Entry 8TAZ (electron microscopy, 3.75 A resolution); this record covers chains B and C of the 4 polymer chains in the assembly.

== Chain B (and C) ==
Name: Spike glycoprotein
Source organism: Severe acute respiratory syndrome coronavirus 2
Notes: chain C of this document is another copy of the same molecule, construct and numbering; everything in this record applies to it too
UniProtKB: P0DTC2 (SPIKE_SARS2); numbering as in UniProt; present here: 1-88, 91-1208
Amino-acid sequence (1269 residues; numbered 1 to 1271; 2 numbers in that range are skipped by the numbering (no residue carries them; nothing is unmodelled there); the number before each row is that of its first residue):
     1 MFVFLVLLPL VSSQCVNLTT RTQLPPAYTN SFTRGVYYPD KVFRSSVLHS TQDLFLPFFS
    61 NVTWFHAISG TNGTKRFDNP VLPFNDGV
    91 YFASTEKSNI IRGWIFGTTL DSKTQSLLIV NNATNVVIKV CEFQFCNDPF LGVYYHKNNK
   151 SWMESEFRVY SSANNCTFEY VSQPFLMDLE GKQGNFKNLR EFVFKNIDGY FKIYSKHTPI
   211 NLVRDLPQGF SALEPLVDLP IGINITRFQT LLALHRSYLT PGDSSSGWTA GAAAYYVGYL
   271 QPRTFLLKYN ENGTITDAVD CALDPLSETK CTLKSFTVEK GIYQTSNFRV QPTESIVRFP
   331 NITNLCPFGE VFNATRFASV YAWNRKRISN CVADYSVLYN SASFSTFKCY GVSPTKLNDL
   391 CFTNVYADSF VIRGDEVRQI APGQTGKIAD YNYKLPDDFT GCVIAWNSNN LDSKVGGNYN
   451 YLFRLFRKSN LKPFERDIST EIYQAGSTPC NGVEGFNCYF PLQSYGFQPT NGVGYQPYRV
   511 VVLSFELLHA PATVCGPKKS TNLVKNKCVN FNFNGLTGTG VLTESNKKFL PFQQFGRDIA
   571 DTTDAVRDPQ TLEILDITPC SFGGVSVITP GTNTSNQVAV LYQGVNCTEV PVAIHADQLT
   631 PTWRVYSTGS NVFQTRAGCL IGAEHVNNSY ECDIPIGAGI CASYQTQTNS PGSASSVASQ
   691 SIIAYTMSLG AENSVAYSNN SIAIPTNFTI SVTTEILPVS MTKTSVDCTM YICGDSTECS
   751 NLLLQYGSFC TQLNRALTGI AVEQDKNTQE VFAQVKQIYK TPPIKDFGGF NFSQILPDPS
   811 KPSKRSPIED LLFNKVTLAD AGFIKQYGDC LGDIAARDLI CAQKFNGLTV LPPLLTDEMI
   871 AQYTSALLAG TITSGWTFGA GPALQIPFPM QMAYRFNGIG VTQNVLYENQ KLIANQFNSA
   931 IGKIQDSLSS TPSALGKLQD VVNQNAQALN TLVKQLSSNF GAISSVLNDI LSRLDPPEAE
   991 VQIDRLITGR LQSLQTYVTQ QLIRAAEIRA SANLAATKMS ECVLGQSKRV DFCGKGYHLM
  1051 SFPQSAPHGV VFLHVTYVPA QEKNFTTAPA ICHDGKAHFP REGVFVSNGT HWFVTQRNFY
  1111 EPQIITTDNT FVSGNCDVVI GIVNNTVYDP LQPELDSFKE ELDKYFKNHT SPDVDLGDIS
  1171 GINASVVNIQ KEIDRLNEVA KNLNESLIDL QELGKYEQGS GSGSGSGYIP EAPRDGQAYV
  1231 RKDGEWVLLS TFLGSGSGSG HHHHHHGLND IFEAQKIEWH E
Disordered / not traced: 1-13, 69-74, 143-152, 177-184, 211-214, 248-256, 677-689, 828-844, 1148-1271 (chain C: 1-13, 69-74, 143-152, 177-184, 211-214, 248-256, 335-528, 677-689, 828-847, 1148-1271)
Differences from the reference sequence: variant Phe453 (Tyr in P0DTC2); engineered mutation Gly614 (Asp in P0DTC2), Gly682 (Arg in P0DTC2), Ser683 (Arg in P0DTC2), Ser685 (Arg in P0DTC2), Pro817 (Phe in P0DTC2), Pro892 (Ala in P0DTC2), Pro899 (Ala in P0DTC2), Pro942 (Ala in P0DTC2), Pro986 (Lys in P0DTC2), Pro987 (Val in P0DTC2); expression tag (1209-1271)
Disulfides: Cys15-Cys136, Cys131-Cys166, Cys291-Cys301, Cys336-Cys361, Cys379-Cys432, Cys391-Cys525, Cys480-Cys488, Cys538-Cys590, Cys617-Cys649, Cys662-Cys671, Cys738-Cys760, Cys743-Cys749, Cys1032-Cys1043, Cys1082-Cys1126
UniProt features mapped onto this chain:
  - region: Asn280 to Cys301 (Putative superantigen), Arg403 to Asp405 (Integrin-binding motif), Asn448 to Leu452, Arg454 to Phe456 (Immunodominant HLA epitope recognized by the CD8+), Pro681, Ala684 (Putative superantigen), Ser816 to Tyr837 (Fusion peptide 1), Lys835 to Phe855 (Fusion peptide 2), Asp1163 to Glu1202 (Heptad repeat 2)
  - site: Arg815, Ser816 (Cleavage)
  - glycosylation: Asn17 (N-linked (GlcNAc...) (complex) asparagine), Asn61 (N-linked (GlcNAc...) (hybrid) asparagine), Asn122 (N-linked (GlcNAc...) (hybrid) asparagine), Asn149 (N-linked (GlcNAc...) (complex) asparagine), Asn165 (N-linked (GlcNAc...) (complex) asparagine), Asn234 (N-linked (GlcNAc...) (high mannose) asparagine), Asn282 (N-linked (GlcNAc...) (complex) asparagine), Thr323 (O-linked (GalNAc) threonine), Ser325 (O-linked (HexNAc...) serine), Asn331 (N-linked (GlcNAc...) (complex) asparagine), Asn343 (N-linked (GlcNAc...) (complex) asparagine), Asn603 (N-linked (GlcNAc...) (hybrid) asparagine), Asn616 (N-linked (GlcNAc...) (complex) asparagine), Asn657 (N-linked (GlcNAc...) (complex) asparagine), Thr676 (O-linked (GlcNAc...) threonine), Thr678 (O-linked (GlcNAc...) threonine), Asn709 (N-linked (GlcNAc...) (high mannose) asparagine), Asn717 (N-linked (GlcNAc...) (hybrid) asparagine), Asn801 (N-linked (GlcNAc...) (hybrid) asparagine), Asn1074 (N-linked (GlcNAc...) (hybrid) asparagine) and 5 more in UniProt
  - natural variant: Leu5 (L5F: In strain: Iota/B.1.526), Ser13 (S13I: In strain: Epsilon/B.1.427/B.1.429), Leu18 (L18F: In strain: Beta/B.1.351, Gamma/P.1 and 1 more), Thr19 (T19I: In strain: Omicron/BQ.1.1, Omicron/XBB.1.5 and 1 more; T19R: In strain: Delta/B.1.617.2, Omicron/BA.2 and 4 more), Thr20 (T20N: In strain: Gamma/P.1), Leu24 to Ala27 (sequence variant, change not given here; In strain: Omicron/BA.2, Omicron/BA.2.12.1 and 6 more), Pro26 (P26S: In strain: Gamma/P.1), Gln52 (Q52H: In strain: Omicron/EG.5.1), Ala67 (A67V: In strain: Eta/B.1.525, Omicron/BA.1), Thr95 (T95I: In strain: Iota/B.1.526, Mu/B.1.621 and 2 more), Arg102 (R102I: In strain: A23.1), Asp138 (D138Y: In strain: Gamma/P.1), 77 further natural variant entries in UniProt
  - mutagenesis: Asn121 (N121Q: Partial loss of biliverdin affinity), Arg190 (R190K: Partial loss of biliverdin affinity), Asn234 (N234Q: Increased resistance to neutralizing antibodies), Asn331 (N331Q: Reduced viral infectivity), Asn343 (N343Q: Reduced viral infectivity), Leu452 (L452R: Increased resistance to neutralizing antibodies. Decreases HLA binding to NF9 epitope. Increased binding affinity to human ACE2), Ala475 (A475V: Increased resistance to neutralizing antibodies), Val483 (V483A: Increased resistance to neutralizing antibodies), Glu484 (E484D: Increased replication in human TMEM106B overexpressing cells), Phe490 (F490L: Increased resistance to neutralizing antibodies and human covalescent sera neutralization), Gln493 (Q493N: Reduced host ACE2-binding affinity in vitro; Q493Y: Reduced host ACE2-binding affinity in vitro), Asn501 (N501T: Reduced host ACE2-binding affinity in vitro; N501Y: Increased binding affinity to human ACE2), 9 further mutagenesis entries in UniProt

== How chain B and chain C interact ==
Pairs across the interface - 71 pairs, chain B then chain C:
  Asn317(B) - Asp737(C)  hydrogen bond
  Arg319(B) - Asp737(C)  salt bridge
  Arg319(B) - Met740(C)  hydrogen bond
  Val382(B) - Arg983(C)
  Ser383(B) - Arg983(C)  hydrogen bond (backbone-side chain)
  Ser383(B) - Leu984(C)
  Ser383(B) - Asp985(C)  hydrogen bond (side chain-backbone)
  Ser383(B) - Glu988(C)  hydrogen bond
  Leu387(B) - Ser982(C)
  Leu387(B) - Arg983(C)
  Leu390(B) - Arg983(C)
  Asn394(B) - Tyr200(C)
  Tyr396(B) - Pro230(C)
  Glu516(B) - Tyr200(C)  hydrogen bond
  His519(B) - Lys41(C)
  Thr547(B) - Asn978(C)
  Lys557(B) - Phe43(C)
  Phe559(B) - Phe43(C)  hydrophobic
  Phe562(B) - Lys41(C)
  Gln563(B) - Lys41(C)
  Gln563(B) - Phe43(C)
  Gln564(B) - Lys41(C)
  Phe565(B) - Val42(C)
  Phe565(B) - Phe43(C)
  Arg567(B) - Val42(C)
  Arg567(B) - Phe43(C)  hydrogen bond (side chain-backbone)
  Arg567(B) - Arg44(C)
  Asp571(B) - Ser967(C)
  Thr588(B) - Phe855(C)
  Pro589(B) - Phe855(C)  hydrophobic
  Phe592(B) - Lys854(C)
  Phe592(B) - Gly857(C)
  Gly667(B) - Leu864(C)
  Ala668(B) - Pro863(C)  hydrogen bond (backbone-backbone)
  Ala668(B) - Leu864(C)
  Gly669(B) - Leu864(C)  hydrogen bond (backbone-backbone)
  Leu699(B) - Met869(C)  hydrophobic
  Leu699(B) - Gln872(C)
  Leu699(B) - Tyr873(C)
  Ala701(B) - Gln787(C)
  Ala701(B) - Ile788(C)  hydrogen bond (backbone-backbone)
  Glu702(B) - Ile788(C)
  Glu702(B) - Lys790(C)  salt bridge
  Asn703(B) - Gln787(C)  hydrogen bond
  Asn703(B) - Ile788(C)  hydrogen bond (backbone-backbone)
  Asn703(B) - Tyr789(C)
  Asn703(B) - Lys790(C)
  Ser704(B) - Lys790(C)
  Ala706(B) - Gln895(C)
  Tyr707(B) - Asp796(C)
  Asn709(B) - Pro897(C)
  Ser711(B) - Gln895(C)
  Ser711(B) - Pro897(C)
  Ile712(B) - Gln895(C)
  Ala713(B) - Gln895(C)
  Gln965(B) - Ser758(C)  hydrogen bond
  Gln965(B) - Phe759(C)
  Asn969(B) - Gln755(C)
  Phe970(B) - Gln755(C)
  Gly971(B) - Gln755(C)
  Gln1002(B) - Phe759(C)
  Arg1039(B) - Glu1031(C)  salt bridge
  Val1040(B) - Ser1030(C)
  Asp1041(B) - Ser1030(C)
  Asn1074(B) - Gln895(C)
  Pro1079(B) - Met900(C)  hydrophobic
  Phe1089(B) - Tyr917(C)  hydrophobic
  Pro1090(B) - Gln913(C)
  Arg1107(B) - Tyr904(C)  hydrogen bond
  Ser1123(B) - Asn914(C)
  Val1128(B) - Glu918(C)
Also at the interface, not in a pair above, chain B (73 interface residues in all): Gly381, Pro384, Thr385, Lys558, Gly566, Gln613, Ala647, Pro665, Gly700, Val705, Pro715, Thr961, Ser968, Gln1010, Lys1045, Gly1046, Tyr1047, Pro1069, Glu1072, Val1094, Phe1121, Val1129
Also at the interface, not in a pair above, chain C (62 interface residues in all): Asp198, Pro225, Asn282, Tyr756, Gln762, Lys786, Pro792, Phe797, Leu861, Pro862, Thr883, Gly889, Ala890, Pro892, Ala893, Leu894, Ile896, Phe898, Leu1012, Arg1039, Glu1111

== Summary ==
73 residues of chain B and 62 residues of chain C are in contact, with 14 hydrogen bonds and 3 salt bridges.
Polar contacts include Arg319(B)-Asp737(C), Glu702(B)-Lys790(C) and Arg1039(B)-Glu1031(C). From UniProt: 20
mutagenesis sites on chain B.
Both chains are Spike glycoprotein (Severe acute respiratory syndrome coronavirus 2). Entry 8TAZ (Cryo-EM
structure of mink variant Y453F trimeric spike protein bound to one mink ACE2 receptors) was determined by
electron microscopy, deposited together with 8T20, 8T21, 8T22, 8T23 and 8T25.
